Entry 7WFD (electron microscopy, 3.25 A resolution); this record covers chains AD and AL of the 16 polymer chains in the assembly.

# Chain AD
Name: Photosystem I reaction center subunit II-2, chloroplastic
Organism: Arabidopsis thaliana
UniProt: Q9SA56 (PSAD2_ARATH); residues 1-204 here = UniProt positions 1-204
Chain sequence (204 residues; each row starts with the number of its first residue):
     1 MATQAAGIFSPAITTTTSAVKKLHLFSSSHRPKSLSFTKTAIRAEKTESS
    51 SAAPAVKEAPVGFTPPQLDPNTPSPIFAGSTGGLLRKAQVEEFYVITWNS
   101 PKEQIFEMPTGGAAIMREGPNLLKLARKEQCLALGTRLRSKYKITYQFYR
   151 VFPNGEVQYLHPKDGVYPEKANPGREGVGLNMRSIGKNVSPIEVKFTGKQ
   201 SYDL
Disordered / not traced: 1-63
Swiss-Prot annotation at these positions:
  - region: Arg137 to Thr145 (Ferredoxin and ferredoxin-oxidoreductase binding)
  - modified residue: Thr47 (Phosphothreonine)

# Chain AL
Name: Photosystem I reaction center subunit XI, chloroplastic
Organism: Arabidopsis thaliana
UniProt: Q9SUI4 (PSAL_ARATH); residues 1-219 here = UniProt positions 1-219
Chain sequence (219 residues; numbered 1 to 219; the number before each row is that of its first residue):
     1 MAASASPMASQLRSSFSSASLSQRLAVPKGISGAPFGVSPTKRVSSFTVR
    51 AVKSDKTTFQVVQPINGDPFIGSLETPVTSSPLIAWYLSNLPGYRTAVNP
   101 LLRGVEVGLAHGFFLVGPFVKAGPLRNTAYAGSAGSLAAAGLVVILSMCL
   151 TIYGISSFKEGEPSIAPSLTLTGRKKQPDQLQTADGWAKFTGGFFFGGIS
   201 GVTWAYFLLYVLDLPYFVK
Disordered / not traced: 1-60, 218-219
Metal / ion sites: chlorophyll a Mg near Glu106 (its only coordinating residue here)
Ligand contacts:
  - beta-carotene (BCR), molecule 1: Tyr87, Leu109, Ala110, Phe113, Phe114, Phe196, Ser200, Thr203, Trp204
  - beta-carotene (BCR), molecule 2: Val107, His111, Leu146, Cys149, Leu150, Ile152, Tyr153, Phe190, Phe194
  - beta-carotene (BCR), molecule 3: Phe119, Ala138, Gly141, Leu142, Ile145
  - chlorophyll a (CLA), molecule 1: Val62, Leu74, Thr76, Pro77, Val78
  - chlorophyll a (CLA), molecule 2: Leu74, Thr76, Val78, Thr79, Ile84, Leu88
  - chlorophyll a (CLA), molecule 3: Trp86, Tyr87, Asn90, Arg95, Leu102, Val105, Glu106, Leu109, Ala110
  - chlorophyll a (CLA), molecule 4: Tyr87, Leu88, Leu91, Pro92, Gly93, Glu106, Val107, Ala110, His111, Phe114
  - chlorophyll a (CLA), molecule 5: His111, Phe114, Leu115, Leu142, Leu146
  - chlorophyll a (CLA), molecule 6: Phe113, Phe114, Gly117, Pro118, Lys121, Ala205, Leu208, Leu209, Tyr216, Phe217
  - chlorophyll a (CLA), molecule 7: Leu115, Pro118, Phe119, Ala122, Gly123, Pro124, Arg126, Leu142
  - chlorophyll a (CLA), molecule 8: Phe119, Pro124, Leu125, Ala134, Leu137, Ala138, Gly141, Val144, Ile145, Met148
  - chlorophyll a (CLA), molecule 9: Leu142, Ile145, Tyr153, Ser156, Ser157
  - chlorophyll a (CLA), molecule 10: Ile145, Met148, Cys149, Ile152
  - dodecyl-alpha-D-maltoside (LMU): Lys121, Ala122, Arg126, Asn127, Phe217

# How chain AD and chain AL interact
Residue-residue contacts - 27 pairs, chain AD then chain AL:
  Ser74(AD) - Phe70(AL)
  Pro75(AD) - Phe70(AL)
  Phe77(AD) - Pro69(AL)
  Phe77(AD) - Phe70(AL)  hydrophobic
  Ala78(AD) - Pro64(AL)
  Ala78(AD) - Leu74(AL)
  Gly79(AD) - Pro64(AL)
  Gly79(AD) - Pro69(AL)
  Gly79(AD) - Leu74(AL)
  Ser80(AD) - Pro69(AL)
  Ser80(AD) - Ile71(AL)
  Ser80(AD) - Gly72(AL)
  Ser80(AD) - Ser73(AL)  hydrogen bond (backbone-backbone)
  Thr81(AD) - Leu74(AL)
  Gly83(AD) - Phe70(AL)
  Gly83(AD) - Ile71(AL)
  Gly83(AD) - Gly72(AL)
  Leu84(AD) - Phe70(AL)  hydrogen bond (backbone-backbone)
  Leu84(AD) - Ile71(AL)
  Leu84(AD) - Gly72(AL)
  Leu85(AD) - Gly72(AL)
  Arg86(AD) - Ile165(AL)  hydrogen bond (side chain-backbone)
  Met108(AD) - Phe70(AL)  hydrophobic
  Leu123(AD) - Phe70(AL)  hydrophobic
  Lys124(AD) - Asp68(AL)  salt bridge
  Lys124(AD) - Phe70(AL)
  Lys124(AD) - Ile71(AL)
Also at the interface, not in a pair above, chain AD (15 interface residues in all): Gly82

# In short
15 residues of chain AD face 9 of chain AL across their interface; the contacts include 3 hydrogen bonds and 1
salt bridge. Polar pairs include Lys124(AD)-Asp68(AL), Arg86(AD)-Ile165(AL) and Ser80(AD)-Ser73(AL). Bound to
chain AL: 10 copies of chlorophyll a, 3 copies of beta-carotene and dodecyl-alpha-D-maltoside.
Here chain AD is Photosystem I reaction center subunit II-2, chloroplastic and chain AL is Photosystem I
reaction center subunit XI, chloroplastic, both from Arabidopsis thaliana. Entry 7WFD (Left PSI in the cyclic
electron transport supercomplex NDH-PSI from Arabidopsis) was determined by electron microscopy together with
7WFE and 7WFG from the same study.
